6EQL - chains A and B; structure by X-ray diffraction, 2.38 A resolution.

# Chain A (and B)
Name: Glycogenin-1
From: Homo sapiens
Notes: EC 2.4.1.186; chain B of this document is another copy of the same molecule, construct and numbering; everything in this record applies to it too
UniProt: P46976 (GLYG_HUMAN); residues 1-262 here = UniProt positions 1-262
Sequence (263 residues; numbered 0 to 262; the number before each row is that of its first residue; numbering starts at 0):
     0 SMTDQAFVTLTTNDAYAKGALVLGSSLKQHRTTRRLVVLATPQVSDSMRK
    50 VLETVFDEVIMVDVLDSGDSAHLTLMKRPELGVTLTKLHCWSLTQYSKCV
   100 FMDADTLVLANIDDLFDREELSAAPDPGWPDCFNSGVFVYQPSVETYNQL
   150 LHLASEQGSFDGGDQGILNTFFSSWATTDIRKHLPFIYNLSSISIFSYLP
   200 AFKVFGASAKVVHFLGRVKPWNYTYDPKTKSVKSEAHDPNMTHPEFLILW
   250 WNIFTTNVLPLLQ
Disordered / not traced: 0, 232-237, 262 (chain B: 0-2, 192-206, 224-242, 261-262)
Construct notes: expression tag (0); engineered mutation Phe195 (Tyr in P46976)
Modified positions: Phe195 (iodo-phenylalanine; PHI)
Bound ions: Mn2+: Asp102, Asp104, His212 (together with UDP)
Ligand contacts: UDP (uridine-5'-diphosphate): Leu9, Thr10, Thr11, Asn12, Tyr15, Val82, Asp102, Ala103, Asp104, His212, Leu214, Gly215, Lys218
UniProt features mapped onto this chain:
  - binding site (UDP): Leu9, Thr11, Asn12, Tyr15, Arg77, Asp102, Ala103, Asp104, His212, Gly215, Lys218
  - binding site (UDP-alpha-D-glucose): Leu9, Thr11, Asn12, Tyr15, Arg77, Lys86, Asp102, Ala103, Asp104, Asn133, Ser134, Asp160, Asp163, Gln164, Gly215, Lys218
  - binding site (Mn(2+)): Asp102, Asp104, His212
  - site: Lys86 (Important for catalytic activity)
  - modified residue: Thr2 (N-acetylthreonine), Ser44 (Phosphoserine)
  - natural variant: Ala16 (A16P: In PGBM2), Thr83 (T83M: In GSD15), Asp102 (D102H: In PGBM2)
Reported in the primary citation:
  - catalytic residues: Asp125 (from molecular simulation)
  - binding site for nonaethylene glycol: Asp163, Gln164 (from molecular simulation)

# Interface between chain A and chain B
Contacting residue pairs (30):
  Pro124(A) with Pro129(B), hydrophobic
  Pro126(A) with Pro126(B); Gly127(B), hydrogen bond (backbone-backbone)
  Gly127(A) with Ser191(B)
  Trp128(A) with Phe185(B); Leu189(B), hydrophobic
  Pro129(A) with Pro124(B), hydrophobic; Pro129(B), hydrophobic; Phe185(B)
  Asp130(A) with Pro184(B); Phe185(B), hydrogen bond (side chain-backbone)
  Ala175(A) with Ile179(B)
  Thr176(A) with Ile179(B)
  Thr177(A) with Ile179(B)
  Asp178(A) with Ile179(B)
  Ile179(A) with Ala175(B); Thr176(B); Thr177(B); Ile179(B), hydrophobic; His182(B)
  Pro184(A) with Asp130(B)
  Phe185(A) with Gly127(B); Trp128(B), hydrophobic; Pro129(B), hydrophobic; Asp130(B), hydrogen bond (backbone-side chain)
  Leu189(A) with Trp128(B), hydrophobic
  Ser191(A) with Gly127(B), hydrogen bond (side chain-backbone)
  Phe195(A) with Gly127(B)
  Leu198(A) with Gly127(B)
  Ala200(A) with Trp128(B), hydrophobic
Also at the interface, not in a pair above, chain A (24 interface residues in all): Asp125, Trp174, His182, Ile186, Pro199, Ala206
Also at the interface, not in a pair above, chain B (18 interface residues in all): Asp125, Phe159, Ile186

# In short
24 residues of chain A face 18 of chain B across their interface, with 4 hydrogen bonds. Polar pairs include
Asp130(A)-Phe185(B), Ser191(A)-Gly127(B) and Pro126(A)-Gly127(B). Ligands of chain A: UDP. The paper reports
the catalytic residue Asp125(A); a binding site for nonaethylene glycol at Asp163(A) and Gln164(A).
Both chains are Glycogenin-1 (Homo sapiens). Entry 6EQL (Crystal Structure of Human Glycogenin-1 (GYG1)
Tyr195pIPhe mutant complexed with manganese and UDP) was determined by X-ray diffraction (same publication as
6EQJ).
